PDB entry 2J2Z | X-ray diffraction, 2.30 A resolution | chains A and B

Chain A:
Name: Chaperone protein papd
Source organism: Escherichia coli
UniProt: P15319 (PAPD_ECOLI); residues 1-218 here correspond to UniProt positions 22-239 (UniProt number = residue number + 21)
Sequence (218 residues; row label = number of the first residue in the row):
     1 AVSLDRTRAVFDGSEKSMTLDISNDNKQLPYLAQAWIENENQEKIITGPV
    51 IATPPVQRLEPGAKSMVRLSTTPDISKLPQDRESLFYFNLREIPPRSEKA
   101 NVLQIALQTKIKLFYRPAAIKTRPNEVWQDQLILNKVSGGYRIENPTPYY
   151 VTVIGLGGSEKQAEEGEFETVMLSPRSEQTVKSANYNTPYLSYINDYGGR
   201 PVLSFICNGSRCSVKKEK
Disordered / not traced: 218
Cystine bridges: Cys207-Cys212

Chain B:
Name: Pap fimbrial minor pilin protein
Source organism: Escherichia coli
UniProt: P07111 (PAPH_ECOLI); residues 1-173 here correspond to UniProt positions 23-195 (UniProt number = residue number + 22)
Sequence (173 residues; row label = number of the first residue in the row):
     1 GPFPPPGMSLPEYWGEEHVWWDGRAAFHGEVVRPACTLAMEDAWQIIDMG
    51 ETPVRDLQNGFSGPERKFSLRLRNCEFNSQGGNLFSDSRIRVTFDGVRGE
   101 TPDKFNLSGQAKGINLQIADVRGNIARAGKVMPAIPLTGNEEALDYTLRI
   151 VRNGKKLEAGNYFAVLGFRVDYE
Disordered / not traced: 1-23
Cystine bridges: Cys36-Cys75

Chain A / chain B interface:
Contacting residue pairs - 92 pairs, chain A then chain B:
  Ala1(A) with Thr37(B), hydrogen bond (backbone-side chain); Leu38(B), hydrogen bond (backbone-backbone); Gln45(B)
  Ser3(A) with Thr37(B)
  Leu4(A) with Ala35(B), hydrogen bond (backbone-backbone)
  Asp5(A) with Val32(B); Pro34(B)
  Arg6(A) with Arg33(B); Pro34(B); Ala35(B)
  Thr7(A) with Arg33(B), hydrogen bond (backbone-backbone); Pro34(B); Tyr172(B)
  Arg8(A) with Glu173(B), hydrogen bond (side chain-backbone)
  Asp25(A) with Thr37(B), hydrogen bond
  Asn26(A) with Ala43(B), hydrogen bond (side chain-backbone)
  Gln28(A) with Ala43(B)
  Leu29(A) with Ala43(B); Trp44(B), hydrophobic
  Tyr31(A) with Ala43(B), hydrogen bond (side chain-backbone); Trp44(B); Gln45(B)
  Glu92(A) with Gln45(B)
  Pro95(A) with Trp44(B)
  Ser97(A) with Trp44(B); Ile46(B)
  Lys99(A) with Asp48(B), salt bridge
  Ala100(A) with Asp48(B); Asn161(B)
  Asn101(A) with Asp48(B); Met49(B), hydrogen bond (backbone-backbone); Gly50(B); Glu51(B); Gly160(B); Asn161(B); Tyr162(B), hydrogen bond (backbone-backbone)
  Val102(A) with Ile46(B), hydrophobic; Ile47(B); Tyr162(B); Phe163(B); Ala164(B), hydrogen bond (backbone-backbone)
  Leu103(A) with Gln45(B); Ile46(B); Ile47(B), hydrogen bond (backbone-backbone); Leu148(B), hydrophobic; Ala164(B); Leu166(B), hydrophobic
  Gln104(A) with Trp44(B), hydrogen bond (side chain-backbone); Gln45(B); Ile46(B); Ala164(B), hydrogen bond (backbone-backbone); Val165(B); Leu166(B), hydrogen bond (backbone-backbone)
  Ile105(A) with Met40(B), hydrophobic; Gln45(B), hydrogen bond (backbone-backbone); Ile47(B), hydrophobic; Leu166(B); Phe168(B), hydrophobic
  Ala106(A) with Leu166(B), hydrogen bond (backbone-backbone); Gly167(B); Phe168(B), hydrogen bond (backbone-backbone)
  Leu107(A) with Leu38(B), hydrophobic; Phe168(B); Val170(B), hydrophobic
  Gln108(A) with Phe168(B), hydrogen bond (backbone-backbone); Arg169(B); Val170(B), hydrogen bond (backbone-backbone)
  Thr109(A) with Val170(B); Tyr172(B)
  Lys110(A) with Val170(B), hydrogen bond (backbone-backbone); Asp171(B); Tyr172(B), hydrogen bond (backbone-backbone)
  Ile111(A) with Tyr172(B), hydrophobic
  Lys112(A) with Tyr172(B); Glu173(B), salt bridge
  Thr152(A) with Glu173(B)
  Ile154(A) with Arg89(B)
  Glu164(A) with Arg89(B), hydrogen bond (backbone-side chain)
  Glu165(A) with Gly81(B)
  Glu169(A) with Arg91(B), salt bridge
  Thr170(A) with Ser88(B), hydrogen bond (side chain-backbone); Arg91(B); Glu173(B)
  Ile194(A) with Glu173(B)
  Tyr197(A) with Glu30(B); Val32(B); Arg33(B), hydrogen bond (backbone-backbone)
  Gly198(A) with Arg33(B), hydrogen bond (backbone-side chain)
  Arg200(A) with Arg33(B); Ser79(B); Leu84(B); Arg89(B)
Interface residues without a listed pair, chain A (42 interface residues in all): Pro94, Arg96, Phe168
Interface residues without a listed pair, chain B (48 interface residues in all): Val31, Cys36, Thr52, Phe68, Leu70, Gln80, Asp87, Phe94, Asp95, Leu116

In short:
Chain A and chain B form an interface of 42 and 48 residues respectively, with 26 hydrogen bonds and 3 salt
bridges. Polar pairs include Lys99(A)-Asp48(B), Lys112(A)-Glu173(B) and Glu169(A)-Arg91(B).
Chain A is Chaperone protein papd and chain B is Pap fimbrial minor pilin protein, both from Escherichia coli;
the structure, X-Ray Structure of the Chaperone PapD in complex with the Pilus terminator subunit PapH at 2.3
..., was determined by X-ray diffraction.
